6JJK - chains A and E of the 18 polymer chains in the assembly; structure by X-ray diffraction, 3.60 A resolution.

== Chain A (and E) ==
Name: Periplasmic serine endoprotease DegP
Source organism: Escherichia coli K-12
Notes: EC 3.4.21.107; chain E of this document is another copy of the same molecule, construct and numbering; everything in this record applies to it too
UniProtKB: P0C0V0 (DEGP_ECOLI); residues 9-448 here correspond to UniProt positions 35-474 (UniProt number = residue number + 26)
Sequence (440 residues; row label = number of the first residue in the row):
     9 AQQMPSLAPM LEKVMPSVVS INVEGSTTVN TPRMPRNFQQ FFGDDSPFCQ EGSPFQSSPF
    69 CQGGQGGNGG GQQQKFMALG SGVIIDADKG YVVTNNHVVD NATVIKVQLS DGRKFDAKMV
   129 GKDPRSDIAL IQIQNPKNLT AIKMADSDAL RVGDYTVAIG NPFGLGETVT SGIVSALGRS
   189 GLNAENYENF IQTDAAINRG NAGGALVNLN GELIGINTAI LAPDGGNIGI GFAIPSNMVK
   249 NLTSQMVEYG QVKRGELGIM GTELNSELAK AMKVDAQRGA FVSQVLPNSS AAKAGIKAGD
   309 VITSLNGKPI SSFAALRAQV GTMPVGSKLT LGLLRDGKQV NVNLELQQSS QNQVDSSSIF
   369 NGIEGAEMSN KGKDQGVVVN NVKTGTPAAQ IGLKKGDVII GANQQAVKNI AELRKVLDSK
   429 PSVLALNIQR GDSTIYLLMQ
Disordered / not traced: 33-81, 358-367 (chain E: 9-10, 36-81, 360-363)
Differences from the reference sequence: engineered mutation Ala210 (Ser236 in P0C0V0)
UniProt features mapped onto this chain:
  - active site (Charge relay system): His105, Asp135
  - binding site (substrate): Glu32, His105, Asp135, Thr226 to Ala230, Leu265 to Gly269

== Interface between chain A and chain E ==
Residue-residue contacts - 17 pairs, chain A then chain E:
  Asn411(A) with Ala279(E)
  Gln412(A) with Met280(E); Lys281(E)
  Val431(A) with Glu275(E); Leu276(E), hydrophobic; Ala279(E)
  Ala433(A) with Met280(E), hydrophobic
  Thr442(A) with Ala306(E)
  Ile443(A) with Ser291(E); Gln292(E)
  Tyr444(A) with Met280(E); Phe289(E), hydrophobic; Ser291(E), hydrogen bond (backbone-backbone); Ala306(E); Gly307(E)
  Leu446(A) with Thr270(E); Leu276(E), hydrophobic
Also at the interface, not in a pair above, chain A (9 interface residues in all): Ser430
Also at the interface, not in a pair above, chain E (12 interface residues in all): Asp344

== Overview ==
9 residues of chain A and 12 residues of chain E are in contact; the contacts include 1 hydrogen bond. Its one
hydrogen bond, Tyr444(A)-Ser291(E), is backbone to backbone. Curated annotation (UniProt) lists active-site
residues His105(A) and Asp135(A) and 13 substrate-binding residues on chain A.
Both chains are Periplasmic serine endoprotease DegP (Escherichia coli K-12). Entry 6JJK (Crystal structure of
the DegP dodecamer with a modulator) was determined by X-ray diffraction, deposited together with 6JJL and
6JJO.
